PDB entry 8RIG | electron microscopy, 3.41 A resolution | chains 3 and X of the 8 polymer chains in the assembly

[Chain 3]
Protein: DNA replication licensing factor MCM3
From: Saccharomyces cerevisiae S288C
Notes: EC 3.6.4.12
UniProt: P24279 (MCM3_YEAST); residue numbers follow UniProt; this construct covers 1-971
Amino-acid sequence (1006 residues; numbered -34 to 971; the number before each row is that of its first residue; numbers below 1 keep their minus sign (Met-34 is residue -34)):
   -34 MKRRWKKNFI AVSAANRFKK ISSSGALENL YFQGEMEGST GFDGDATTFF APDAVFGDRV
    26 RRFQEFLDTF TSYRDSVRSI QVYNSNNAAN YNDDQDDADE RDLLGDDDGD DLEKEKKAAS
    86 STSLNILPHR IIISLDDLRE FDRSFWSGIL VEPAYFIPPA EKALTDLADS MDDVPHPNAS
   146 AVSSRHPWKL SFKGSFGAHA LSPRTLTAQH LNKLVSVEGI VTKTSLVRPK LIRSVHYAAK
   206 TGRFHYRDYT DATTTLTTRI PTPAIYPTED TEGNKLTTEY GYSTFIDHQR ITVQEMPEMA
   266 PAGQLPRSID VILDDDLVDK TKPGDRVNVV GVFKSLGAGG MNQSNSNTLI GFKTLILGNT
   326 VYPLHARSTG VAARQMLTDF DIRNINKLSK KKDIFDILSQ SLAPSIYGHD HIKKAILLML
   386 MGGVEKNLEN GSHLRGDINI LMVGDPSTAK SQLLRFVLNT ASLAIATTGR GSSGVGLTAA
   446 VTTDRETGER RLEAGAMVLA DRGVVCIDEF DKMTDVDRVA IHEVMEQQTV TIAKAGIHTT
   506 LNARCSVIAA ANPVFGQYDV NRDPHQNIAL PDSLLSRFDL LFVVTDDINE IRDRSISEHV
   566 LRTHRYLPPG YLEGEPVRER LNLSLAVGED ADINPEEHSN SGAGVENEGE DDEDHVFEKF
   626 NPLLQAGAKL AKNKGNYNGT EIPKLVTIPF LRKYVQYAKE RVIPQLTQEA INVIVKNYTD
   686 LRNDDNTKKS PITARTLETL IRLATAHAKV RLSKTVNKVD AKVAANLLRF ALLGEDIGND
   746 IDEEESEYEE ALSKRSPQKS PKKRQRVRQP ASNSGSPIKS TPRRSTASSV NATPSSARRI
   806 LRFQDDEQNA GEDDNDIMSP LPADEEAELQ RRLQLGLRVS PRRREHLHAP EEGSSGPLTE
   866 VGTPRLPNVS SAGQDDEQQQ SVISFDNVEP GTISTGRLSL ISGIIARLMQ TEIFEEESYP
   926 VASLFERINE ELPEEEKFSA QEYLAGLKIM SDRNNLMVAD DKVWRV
Unresolved in the structure: -34 to 17, 52-89, 137-151, 593-649, 739-971
Construct notes: initiating methionine (-34); expression tag (-33 to 0)
UniProt features mapped onto this chain:
  - motif: Ser541 to Asp544 (Arginine finger)
  - binding site (ATP): Gly409 to Ser416
  - modified residue: Ser761 (Phosphoserine), Ser777 (Phosphoserine), Ser781 (Phosphoserine), Thr868 (Phosphothreonine)
  - mutagenesis: Lys415 (K415A: No effect on MCM2-7 complex helicase activity. Loss of MCM2-7 complex helicase activity; when associated with MCM5 A-422. Reduces MCM2-7 complex helicase activity ...)
Metal / ion sites: Mg2+: Ser416 (together with ADP)
Small-molecule neighbours:
  - ADP (adenosine-5'-diphosphate), molecule 1: Ser370, Ile371, Tyr372, His374, Asp410, Pro411, Ser412, Thr413, Ala414, Lys415, Ser416, Gln417, Ile561, Val565
  - ADP, molecule 2: Leu399, Glu491, Gln492, Ala699, Arg700, Glu703

[Chain X]
Molecule: 19-nt DNA strand
Sequence (19 nucleotides; each row starts with the number of its first residue):
    18 CATGCATGCA TGCATGCAT

[Interface between chain 3 and chain X]
Residue-residue contacts - 8 pairs, chain 3 then chain X:
  Ser438(3) - DC26(X)  hydrogen bond to the phosphate
  Val440(3) - DC26(X)  phosphate contact
  Ala445(3) - DG25(X)  phosphate contact
  Thr447(3) - DG25(X)  hydrogen bond to the phosphate
  Lys499(3) - DT24(X)  phosphate contact
  Lys499(3) - DG25(X)  salt bridge to the phosphate
  Ala500(3) - DA23(X)  phosphate contact
  Ala500(3) - DT24(X)  hydrogen bond to the phosphate
Also at the interface, not in a pair above, chain 3 (8 interface residues in all): Arg435, Arg527
Also at the interface, not in a pair above, chain X (6 interface residues in all): DA27, DT36

[In short]
The interface between chain 3 and chain X involves 8 residues on one side and 6 on the other, with 3 hydrogen
bonds and 1 salt bridge. Polar contacts include Ser438(3)-DC26(X), Thr447(3)-DG25(X) and Ala500(3)-DT24(X).
Bound to chain 3: ADP.
Chain 3 is DNA replication licensing factor MCM3 (Saccharomyces cerevisiae S288C) and chain X is a 19-nt DNA
strand; the structure, Cryo-EM structure of an MCM helicase single hexamer loaded onto dsDNA, was determined
by electron microscopy, deposited together with 9I3I and 8RIF.
